PDB entry 5QZG | X-ray diffraction, 1.55 A resolution | chains A and B

== Chain A ==
Name: Pre-mRNA-splicing factor 8
Organism: Saccharomyces cerevisiae (strain ATCC 204508 / S288c)
Notes: fragment: yPrp8 RNaseH
UniProtKB: P33334 (PRP8_YEAST); residues 1836-2090 here = UniProt positions 1836-2090
Amino-acid sequence (258 residues; numbered 1833 to 2090; the number before each row is that of its first residue):
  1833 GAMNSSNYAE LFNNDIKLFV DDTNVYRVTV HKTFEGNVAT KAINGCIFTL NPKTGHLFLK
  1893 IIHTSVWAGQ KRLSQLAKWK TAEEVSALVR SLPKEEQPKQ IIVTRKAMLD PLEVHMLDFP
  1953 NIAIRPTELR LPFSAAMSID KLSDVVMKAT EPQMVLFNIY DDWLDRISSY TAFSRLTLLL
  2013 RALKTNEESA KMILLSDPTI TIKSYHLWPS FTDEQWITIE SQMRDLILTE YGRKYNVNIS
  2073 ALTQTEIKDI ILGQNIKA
Not modelled in the structure: 2070-2090
Sequence notes: expression tag (1833-1835)
Curated features (UniProtKB/Swiss-Prot):
  - mutagenesis: Asp1853 (D1853A: Alters protein folding. Severely impaired growth. Strongly reduced growth at 35 degrees Celsius; when associated with A-1854; D1853N: Reduced growth at 30 degrees Celsius ...), Asp1854 (D1854A: Reduced growth at 30 degrees Celsius. Strongly reduced growth at 16 degrees Celsius. Strongly reduced growth at 35 degrees Celsius; when associated with A-1853 ...), Thr1855 (T1855A: Reduced growth at 30 degrees Celsius. Strongly reduced growth at 16 degrees Celsius), Thr1936 (T1936A: Reduced growth at 30 degrees Celsius. Strongly reduced growth at 16 degrees Celsius), Arg1937 (R1937K: Severely impaired growth. Reduced growth at 30 degrees Celsius. Strongly reduced growth at 16 degrees Celsius)

== Chain B ==
Name: A1 cistron-splicing factor AAR2
Organism: Saccharomyces cerevisiae (strain ATCC 204508 / S288c)
Notes: fragment: GAMA - Aar2(1-152) - SSSSS - Aar2(171-317); engineered mutation(s): L153_D170delinsSSSSS
UniProtKB: P32357 (AAR2_YEAST); residue numbers follow UniProt; this construct covers 1-152, 171-317
Amino-acid sequence (308 residues; each row starts with the number of its first residue; note: 13 numbers in that range are skipped by the numbering (no residue carries them; nothing is unmodelled there); numbers below 1 keep their minus sign (Gly-3 is residue -3)):
    -3 GAMAMNTVPF TSAPIEVTIG IDQYSFNVKE NQPFHGIKDI PIGHVHVIHF QHADNSSMRY
    57 GYWFDCRMGN FYIQYDPKDG LYKMMEERDG AKFENIVHNF KERQMMVSYP KIDEDDTWYN
   117 LTEFVQMDKI RKIVRKDENQ FSYVDSSMTT VQENEL
   166 SSSSSDPAHS LNYTVINFKS REAIRPGHEM EDFLDKSYYL NTVMLQGIFK NSSNYFGELQ
   226 FAFLNAMFFG NYGSSLQWHA MIELICSSAT VPKHMLDKLD EILYYQIKTL PEQYSDILLN
   286 ERVWNICLYS SFQKNSLHNT EKIMENKYPE LL
Not modelled in the structure: -3 to 0, 166-169
Sequence notes: expression tag (-3 to 0); linker (166-170)
Curated features (UniProtKB/Swiss-Prot):
  - region: Leu261 to Ile282 (Leucine-zipper)
  - modified residue: Ser253 (Phosphoserine), Thr274 (Phosphothreonine)
  - mutagenesis: Ser253 (S253A: No effect on interaction with PRP8; S253D/E: Disrupts interaction with PRP8)

== How chain A and chain B interact ==
Contacting residue pairs (17; chain A residue first):
  Gln1907(A) with Met195(B); Leu199(B)
  Leu1908(A) with Met195(B), hydrophobic
  Trp1911(A) with Glu194(B); Met195(B), hydrophobic; Phe198(B), hydrophobic
  Asp1942(A) with Lys184(B), salt bridge; Phe198(B)
  Glu1945(A) with Lys184(B), salt bridge
  Val1946(A) with Ile189(B), hydrophobic; Glu194(B); Phe198(B), hydrophobic
  His1947(A) with Glu194(B), salt bridge
  Leu1949(A) with Lys184(B); Ser185(B); Arg186(B)
  Asp1950(A) with Arg186(B), salt bridge

== Overview ==
9 residues of chain A and 8 residues of chain B are in contact, with 4 salt bridges. Among the polar pairs are
Asp1942(A)-Lys184(B), Glu1945(A)-Lys184(B) and His1947(A)-Glu194(B). Curated annotation (UniProt) lists 5
mutagenesis sites on chain A; one mutagenesis site on chain B.
Chain A is Pre-mRNA-splicing factor 8 and chain B is A1 cistron-splicing factor AAR2, both from Saccharomyces
cerevisiae (strain ATCC 204508 / S288c); the structure, PanDDA analysis group deposition -- Auto-refined data
of Aar2/RNaseH for ground state model 31, was determined by X-ray diffraction together with 5QY1, 5QY2, 5QY3,
5QY4, 5QY5, 5QY6 and 128 further entries from the same study.
